PDB entry 9L1X | electron microscopy, 2.69 A resolution | chains E and J of the 12 polymer chains in the assembly

Chain E:
Molecule: Histone H3.3
From: Homo sapiens
Reference sequence: P84243 (H33_HUMAN); residues 1-135 here correspond to UniProt positions 2-136 (UniProt number = residue number + 1)
Chain sequence (135 residues; numbered 1 to 135; the number before each row is that of its first residue):
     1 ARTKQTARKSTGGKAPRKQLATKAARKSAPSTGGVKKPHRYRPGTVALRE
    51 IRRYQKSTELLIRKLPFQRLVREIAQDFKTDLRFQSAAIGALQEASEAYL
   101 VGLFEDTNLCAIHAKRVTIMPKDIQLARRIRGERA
Unresolved in the structure: 1-37
Curated features (UniProtKB/Swiss-Prot):
  - site: Ser31 (Interaction with ZMYND11)
  - modified residue: Arg2 (Asymmetric dimethylarginine), Thr3 (Phosphothreonine), Lys4 (Allysine), Gln5 (5-glutamyl dopamine), Thr6 (Phosphothreonine), Arg8 (Citrulline), Lys9 (N6,N6,N6-trimethyllysine), Ser10 (ADP-ribosylserine), Thr11 (Phosphothreonine), Lys14 (N6-(2-hydroxyisobutyryl)lysine), Arg17 (Asymmetric dimethylarginine), Lys18 (N6-(2-hydroxyisobutyryl)lysine), Lys23 (N6-(2-hydroxyisobutyryl)lysine), Arg26 (Citrulline), Lys27 (N6,N6,N6-trimethyllysine), Ser28 (ADP-ribosylserine), Ser31 (Phosphoserine), Lys36 (N6,N6,N6-trimethyllysine), Lys37 (N6-methyllysine), Tyr41 (Phosphotyrosine) and 9 more in UniProt
  - lipidation: Lys18 (N6-decanoyllysine)

Chain J:
Molecule: 601 DNA
From: Homo sapiens
Sequence (189 nucleotides; row label = number of the first residue in the row; numbers below 1 keep their minus sign (DA-94 is residue -94)):
   -94 ATCCGGGTGATGCCGGATGCCATCGAGAATCCCGGTGCCGAGGCCGCTCA
   -44 ATTGGTCGTAGACAGCTCTAGCACCGCTTAAACGCACGTACGCGCTGTCC
     6 CCCGCGTTTTAACCGCCAAGGGGATTACTCCCTAGTCTCCAGGCACGTGT
    56 CAGATATATACATCCGATTCCAGTGCCGGTGTCGCTGAT
Unresolved in the structure: -94 to -78, 85-94

Chain E / chain J interface:
Residue-residue contacts (18):
  Tyr41(E) - DC69(J)  phosphate contact
  Arg42(E) - DC70(J)  hydrogen bond to the phosphate
  Thr45(E) - DC70(J)  hydrogen bond to the phosphate
  Arg63(E) - DA-14(J)  sugar contact
  Arg63(E) - DA-13(J)  salt bridge to the phosphate
  Arg72(E) - DC-23(J)  salt bridge to the phosphate
  Arg83(E) - DG-24(J)  phosphate contact
  Arg83(E) - DC-23(J)  phosphate contact
  Phe84(E) - DG-24(J)  sugar contact
  Phe84(E) - DC-23(J)  hydrogen bond to the phosphate
  Gln85(E) - DG-24(J)  phosphate contact
  Ser86(E) - DG-24(J)  phosphate contact
  Arg116(E) - DG-3(J)  phosphate contact
  Arg116(E) - DC-2(J)  phosphate contact
  Val117(E) - DG-3(J)  hydrogen bond to the phosphate
  Thr118(E) - DC-4(J)  phosphate contact
  Thr118(E) - DG-3(J)  hydrogen bond to the phosphate
  Met120(E) - DC-2(J)  phosphate contact
Other interface residues (no listed pair), chain E (18 interface residues in all): Arg40, Pro43, Leu82, Lys115, Lys122
Other interface residues (no listed pair), chain J (11 interface residues in all): DA-5, DG71

Overview:
18 residues of chain E face 11 of chain J across their interface, with 5 hydrogen bonds and 2 salt bridges.
Polar contacts include Arg42(E)-DC70(J), Thr45(E)-DC70(J) and Phe84(E)-DC-23(J).
Chain E is Histone H3.3 and chain J is 601 DNA, both from Homo sapiens; the structure, hDEK-nucleosome complex
(conformation 1), was determined by electron microscopy, deposited together with 9L22.
